Entry 3MM9 (X-ray diffraction, 2.10 A resolution); this record covers chains B and E of the 4 polymer chains in the assembly.

# Chain B (and E)
Name: Sulfite reductase, dissimilatory-type subunit beta
Source organism: Archaeoglobus fulgidus
Notes: EC 1.8.99.3; chain E of this document is another copy of the same molecule, construct and numbering; everything in this record applies to it too
UniProtKB: Q59110 (DSRB_ARCFU); residue numbers follow UniProt; this construct covers 1-366
Sequence (366 residues; row label = number of the first residue in the row):
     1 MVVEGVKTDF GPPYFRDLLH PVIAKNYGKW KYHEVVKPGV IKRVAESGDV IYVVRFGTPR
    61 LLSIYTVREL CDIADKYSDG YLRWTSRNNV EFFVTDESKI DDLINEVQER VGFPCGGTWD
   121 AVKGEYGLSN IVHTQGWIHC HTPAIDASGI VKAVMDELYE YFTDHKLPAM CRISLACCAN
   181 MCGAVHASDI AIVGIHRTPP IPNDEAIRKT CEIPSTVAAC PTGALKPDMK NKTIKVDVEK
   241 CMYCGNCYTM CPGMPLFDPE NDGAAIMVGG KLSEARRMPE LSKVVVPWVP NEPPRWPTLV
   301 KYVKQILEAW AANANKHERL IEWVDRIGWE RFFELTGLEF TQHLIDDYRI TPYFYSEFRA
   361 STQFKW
Disordered / not traced: 1-3
Disulfide bonds: C211-C251
Metal / ion sites: 4Fe-4S cluster Fe site 1: T134, C140, C177, C178, C182; siroheme Fe: C182 (together with nitrite ion); 4Fe-4S cluster Fe site 2: C220, C241, C244, C247
Residues lining bound ligands:
  - 4Fe-4S cluster (SF4), molecule 1: T134, Q135, G136, C140, T142, P143, A176, C177, C178, N180, M181, C182
  - 4Fe-4S cluster (SF4), molecule 2: P200, A219, C220, P221, T222, A224, L225, V236, C241, M242, Y243, C244, G245, N246, C247, L256
  - siroheme (SRM), molecule 1: H33, V35, I41, R43, R55, R83, T85, S86, R87, N89, E91, G117, T118, W119, A121, Y126, S129, M170, R172, A187, K271, L272, S273, A275, R276, R319
  - siroheme (SRM), molecule 2: R60, H133, T134, Q135, H139, C140, H141, T142, N180, M181, C182, G183, T249
Curated features (UniProtKB/Swiss-Prot):
  - binding site ([4Fe-4S] cluster): C140, C177, C178, C182, C220, C241, C244, C247
  - binding site (siroheme): C182

# How chain B and chain E interact
Residue-residue contacts - 41 pairs, chain B then chain E:
  I327(B) with K365(E), hydrogen bond (backbone-side chain)
  E330(B) with F364(E); K365(E), hydrogen bond (side chain-backbone)
  R331(B) with K365(E); W366(E), hydrogen bond (side chain-backbone)
  I345(B) with F358(E), hydrophobic
  D346(B) with F354(E); E357(E); F358(E)
  D347(B) with F354(E)
  Y348(B) with F354(E)
  R349(B) with I350(E), hydrogen bond (side chain-backbone); P352(E); F354(E)
  I350(B) with R349(E), hydrogen bond (backbone-side chain)
  T351(B) with T351(E); P352(E); Y353(E), hydrogen bond (backbone-backbone)
  P352(B) with R349(E); T351(E); Y353(E)
  Y353(B) with T351(E), hydrogen bond (backbone-backbone); P352(E); Y353(E); Y355(E), hydrophobic; S356(E)
  F354(B) with D346(E); D347(E); Y348(E); R349(E)
  Y355(B) with Y353(E), hydrophobic
  S356(B) with Y353(E)
  E357(B) with D346(E)
  F358(B) with I345(E), hydrophobic; D346(E)
  R359(B) with E330(E), salt bridge
  F364(B) with E330(E)
  K365(B) with I327(E), hydrogen bond (side chain-backbone); E330(E), hydrogen bond (backbone-side chain); R331(E)
  W366(B) with R331(E), hydrogen bond (backbone-side chain)
Also at the interface, not in a pair above, chain B (22 interface residues in all): R326
Also at the interface, not in a pair above, chain E (22 interface residues in all): R326, R359

# Overview
The chain B/chain E interface involves 22 residues from each chain, with 10 hydrogen bonds and 1 salt bridge.
Polar pairs include R359(B)-E330(E), I327(B)-K365(E) and E330(B)-K365(E). Bound to chain B: siroheme and
4Fe-4S cluster.
Both chains are Sulfite reductase, dissimilatory-type subunit beta (Archaeoglobus fulgidus). Entry 3MM9
(Dissimilatory sulfite reductase nitrite complex) was determined by X-ray diffraction (same publication as
3MM5, 3MM6, 3MM7, 3MM8, 3MMA and 3MMB).
